1YEQ - chains A and C of the 4 polymer chains in the assembly; structure by X-ray diffraction, 2.75 A resolution.

# Chain A (and C)
Name: Hemoglobin alpha chain
Source organism: Homo sapiens
Notes: chain C of this document is another copy of the same molecule, construct and numbering; everything in this record applies to it too
Reference sequence: P69905 (HBA_HUMAN); numbering as in UniProt (aligned over 1-141)
Sequence (141 residues; numbered 1 to 141; the number before each row is that of its first residue):
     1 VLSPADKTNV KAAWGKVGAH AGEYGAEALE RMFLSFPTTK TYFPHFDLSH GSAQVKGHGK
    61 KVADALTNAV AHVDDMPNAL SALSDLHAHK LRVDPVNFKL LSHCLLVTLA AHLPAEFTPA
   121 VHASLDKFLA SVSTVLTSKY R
Metal / ion sites: heme Fe: H87 (together with oxygen molecule)
Small-molecule neighbours: heme / oxygen molecule: M32, T39, Y42, F43, H45, F46, H58, K61, V62, A65, L66, L83, L86, H87, L91, V93, N97, F98, L101, V132, L136
Swiss-Prot annotation at these positions:
  - site: K61 (Not glycated)
  - natural variant: D6 (A6D: In J-Toronto; this construct carries the variant), A13 (A13D: In J-Paris 1/J-Aljezur), E27 (A27E: In Shenyang; this construct carries the variant), K61 (K61N: In Zambia; deletion: In Clinic), D64 (A64D: In Pontoise; this construct carries the variant), D75 (D75A: In Lille; D75G: In Chapel Hill; D75N: In G-Pest), A111 (A111D: In Petah Tikva)

# Interface between chain A and chain C
Contacting residue pairs (7):
  V1(A) - R141(C)  hydrogen bond (backbone-backbone)
  D126(A) - R141(C)  salt bridge
  K127(A) - R141(C)
  R141(A) - V1(C)
  R141(A) - D126(C)  salt bridge
  R141(A) - K127(C)  hydrogen bond (backbone-side chain)
  R141(A) - A130(C)
Interface residues without a listed pair, chain A (5 interface residues in all): A123

# Overview
The chain A/chain C interface involves 5 residues from each chain; the contacts include 2 hydrogen bonds and 2
salt bridges. Polar contacts include D126(A)-R141(C), R141(A)-K127(C) and V1(A)-R141(C). Chain A binds heme /
oxygen molecule.
Both chains are Hemoglobin alpha chain (Homo sapiens). Entry 1YEQ (T-To-T(High) quaternary transitions in
human hemoglobin: betaW37Y OXY (10 test sets)) was determined by X-ray diffraction together with 1XXT, 1XY0,
1XZ5, 1XZ7, 1XZU, 1XZV and 45 further entries from the same study.
